5V1D - chains D and G of the 4 polymer chains in the assembly; structure by X-ray diffraction, 2.80 A resolution.

== Chain D ==
Protein: eIF2AK3 protein
Source organism: Bos taurus
Notes: fragment: PERK luminal domain
UniProtKB: A5D791 (A5D791_BOVIN); numbering as in UniProt (aligned over 96-421)
Chain sequence (326 residues; each row starts with the number of its first residue):
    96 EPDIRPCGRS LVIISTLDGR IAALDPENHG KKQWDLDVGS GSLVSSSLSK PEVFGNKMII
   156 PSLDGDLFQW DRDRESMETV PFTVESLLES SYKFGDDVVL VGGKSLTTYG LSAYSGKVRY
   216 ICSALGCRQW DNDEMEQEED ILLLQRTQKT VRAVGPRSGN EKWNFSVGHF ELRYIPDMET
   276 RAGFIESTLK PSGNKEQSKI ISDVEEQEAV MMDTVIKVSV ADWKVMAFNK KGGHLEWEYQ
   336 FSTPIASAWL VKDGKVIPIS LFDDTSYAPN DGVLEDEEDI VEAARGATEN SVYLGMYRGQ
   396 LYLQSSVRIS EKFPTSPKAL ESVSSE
Unresolved in the structure: 96-103, 148-151, 185-191, 226-234, 272-296, 362-374, 409-421
Differences from the reference sequence: engineered mutation Ser-337 (Cys in A5D791)
Curated features (UniProtKB/Swiss-Prot):
  - glycosylation: Asn-259 (N-linked (GlcNAc...) asparagine)
  - mutagenesis: Trp-165 (W165S: Decreased binding to misfolded proteins), Tyr-388 to Met-391 (Decreased binding to misfolded proteins)
What the authors report for this chain:
  - mutagenesis - W165S, W165S/Y388S/L389S/M391S, Y388S/L389S/M391S: decreased binding to denatured proteins
  - mutagenesis - V310A, L345A, F357S: unchanged binding to 12-residue peptide (chain G)
  - mutagenesis - V310A, L345A, F357S: unchanged binding to denatured rhodanese
  - conformationally variable residues (order/disorder transition): Trp-165, Ala-316, Trp-318, Tyr-388
  - mutagenesis - V310A, L345A, F357S: unchanged binding to peptide substrate P16

== Chain G ==
Protein: 12-residue peptide
Chain sequence (12 residues; row label = number of the first residue in the row):
     1 ADPQPWRFYA PR
Unresolved in the structure: 1-2, 12

== Chain D / chain G interface ==
Pairs across the interface (21; chain D residue first):
  Met-153(D) / Pro-3(G)
  Trp-165(D) / Gln-4(G)
  Met-172(D) / Ala-10(G)
  Met-172(D) / Pro-11(G)
  Val-315(D) / Trp-6(G)
  Ala-316(D) / Trp-6(G)  hydrophobic
  Trp-318(D) / Trp-6(G)
  Asp-358(D) / Trp-6(G)
  Asp-358(D) / Phe-8(G)
  Ser-386(D) / Tyr-9(G)
  Val-387(D) / Phe-8(G)
  Val-387(D) / Tyr-9(G)  hydrogen bond (backbone-backbone)
  Tyr-388(D) / Trp-6(G)  hydrogen bond (side chain-backbone)
  Tyr-388(D) / Phe-8(G)  hydrophobic
  Leu-389(D) / Pro-5(G)
  Leu-389(D) / Trp-6(G)
  Leu-389(D) / Arg-7(G)  hydrogen bond (backbone-backbone)
  Gly-390(D) / Trp-6(G)
  Met-391(D) / Trp-6(G)
  Tyr-397(D) / Trp-6(G)
  Ser-401(D) / Phe-8(G)
Other interface residues (no listed pair), chain D (18 interface residues in all): Pro-339, Asn-385, Leu-396
From the paper, about this interface:
  - specific contacts: Ala-316(D)/Trp-6(G) (hydrophobic contact), Tyr-388(D)/Trp-6(G) (hydrophobic contact)

== In short ==
18 residues of chain D face 9 of chain G across their interface, with 3 hydrogen bonds. Polar contacts include
Tyr-388(D)/Trp-6(G), Val-387(D)/Tyr-9(G) and Leu-389(D)/Arg-7(G). The paper describes hydrophobic contacts
between Ala-316(D) and Trp-6(G) and Tyr-388(D) and Trp-6(G). From the paper: W165S, W165S/Y388S/L389S/M391S
and Y388S/L389S/M391S of chain D reduce binding to denatured proteins; conformational variability at
Trp-165(D), Ala-316(D) and Trp-318(D) among others; 6 substitutions were tested in all.
Here chain D is eIF2AK3 protein (Bos taurus) and chain G is a 12-residue peptide. Entry 5V1D (Complex
structure of the bovine PERK luminal domain and its substrate peptide) was determined by X-ray diffraction.
